PDB entry 4KGC | X-ray diffraction, 2.69 A resolution | chains C and J of the 10 polymer chains in the assembly

== Chain C ==
Protein: Histone H2A
Organism: Xenopus laevis
UniProtKB: Q6AZJ8 (Q6AZJ8_XENLA); residues 0-129 here correspond to UniProt positions 1-130 (UniProt number = residue number + 1)
Sequence (130 residues; row label = number of the first residue in the row; numbering starts at 0):
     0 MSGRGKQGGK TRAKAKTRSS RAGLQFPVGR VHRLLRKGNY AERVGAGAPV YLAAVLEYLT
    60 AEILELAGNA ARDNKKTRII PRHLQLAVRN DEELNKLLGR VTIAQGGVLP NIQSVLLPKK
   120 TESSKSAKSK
Disordered / not traced: 0-13, 120-129
What the authors report for this chain:
  - binding site for the ligand HRU: Glu41

== Chain J ==
Molecule: 145-nt DNA strand
Sequence (145 nucleotides; each row starts with the number of its first residue; numbers below 1 keep their minus sign (DA-72 is residue -72)):
   -72 ATCAATATCC ACCTGCAGAT ACTACCAAAA GTGTATTTGG AAACTGCTCC ATCAAAAGGC
   -12 ATGTTCAGCT GATTCAGCTG AACATGCCTT TTGATGGAGC AGTTTCCAAA TACACTTTTG
    48 GTAGTATCTG CAGGTGGATA TTGAT
Bound ions: Ru ion near DG-15 (its only coordinating residue here)
Residues lining bound ligands: HRU ((ethane-1,2-diamine-kappa~2~N,N')[(1,2,3,4,5,6-eta)-1-methyl-4-(propan-2-yl)cyclohexane-1,2,3,4,5,6-hexayl]ruthenium): DG13, DC14, DC15

== Interface between chain C and chain J ==
Residue-residue contacts (16):
  Ala14(C) with DT46(J), phosphate contact
  Arg29(C) with DG48(J), phosphate contact; DT49(J), salt bridge to the phosphate
  Arg35(C) with DA39(J), salt bridge to the phosphate
  Arg42(C) with DT38(J), hydrogen bond to the sugar; DA39(J), phosphate contact
  Val43(C) with DT38(J), sugar contact; DA39(J), hydrogen bond to the phosphate
  Gly44(C) with DT38(J), phosphate contact
  Ala45(C) with DT38(J), hydrogen bond to the phosphate
  Lys75(C) with DC58(J), phosphate contact; DA59(J), phosphate contact
  Thr76(C) with DG57(J), sugar contact; DC58(J), hydrogen bond to the phosphate
  Arg77(C) with DG57(J), hydrogen bond to the sugar; DC58(J), hydrogen bond to the phosphate
Also at the interface, not in a pair above, chain C (13 interface residues in all): Thr16, Glu41, Lys74
Also at the interface, not in a pair above, chain J (10 interface residues in all): DT45, DG47

== In short ==
13 residues of chain C face 10 of chain J across their interface, with 6 hydrogen bonds and 2 salt bridges.
Among the polar pairs are Arg42(C)-DT38(J), Arg77(C)-DG57(J) and Val43(C)-DA39(J). Chain J binds compound HRU.
The paper reports a binding site for the ligand HRU at Glu41(C).
Here chain C is Histone H2A (Xenopus laevis) and chain J is a 145-nt DNA strand. Entry 4KGC (Nucleosome Core
Particle Containing (ETA6-P-CYMENE)-(1, 2-ETHYLENEDIAMINE)-RUTHENIUM) was determined by X-ray diffraction.
